PDB entry 7YXN | X-ray diffraction, 2.46 A resolution | chains A and R

# Chain A
Molecule: Ancestral Glucocorticoid Receptor2
UniProt: A0A1X8XLE9 (A0A1X8XLE9_9ZZZZ); residues 530-776 here correspond to UniProt positions 2-248 (UniProt number = residue number - 528)
Amino-acid sequence (250 residues; each row starts with the number of its first residue):
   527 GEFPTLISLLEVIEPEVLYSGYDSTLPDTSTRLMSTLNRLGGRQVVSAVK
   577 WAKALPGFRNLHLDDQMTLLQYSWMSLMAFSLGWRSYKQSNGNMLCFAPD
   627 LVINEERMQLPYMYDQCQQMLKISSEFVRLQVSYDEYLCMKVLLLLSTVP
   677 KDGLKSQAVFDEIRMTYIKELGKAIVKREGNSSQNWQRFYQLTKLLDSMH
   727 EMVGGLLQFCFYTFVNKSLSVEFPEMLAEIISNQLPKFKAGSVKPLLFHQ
Not modelled in the structure: 705-710, 776
Construct notes: expression tag (527-529)
Ligand contacts: dexamethasone (DEX): Met-560, Leu-563, Asn-564, Leu-566, Gly-567, Gln-570, Trp-600, Met-601, Met-604, Ala-605, Leu-608, Arg-611, Phe-623, Gln-642, Met-646, Leu-732, Phe-735, Cys-736, Thr-739, Val-747, Phe-749, Leu-753
Reported in the primary citation:
  - self-association interface (contacts with another copy of this molecule); pairs are residue here / residue on that copy: Asp-549/Arg-690 (salt bridge), Ser-550/Phe-774 (hydrogen bond), Tyr-545, Tyr-638, Trp-712, Phe-715, Phe-735, Tyr-738
  - disease-associated variants - D641V: decreased signaling in response to dexamethasone

# Chain R
Molecule: SHP NR Box 1 Peptide
UniProt: Q15466 (NR0B2_HUMAN); residue numbers follow UniProt; this construct covers 17-27
Amino-acid sequence (11 residues; row label = number of the first residue in the row):
    17 RPAILYALLSS

# Chain A / chain R interface
Pairs across the interface (22; chain A residue first):
  Val-575(A) with Leu-21(R), hydrophobic; Leu-24(R), hydrophobic; Leu-25(R), hydrophobic
  Lys-579(A) with Leu-24(R); Leu-25(R); Ser-27(R)
  Leu-589(A) with Leu-25(R), hydrophobic; Ser-26(R)
  Asp-590(A) with Arg-17(R), salt bridge
  Gln-592(A) with Leu-25(R)
  Met-593(A) with Pro-18(R); Leu-21(R), hydrophobic; Tyr-22(R); Leu-25(R)
  Leu-596(A) with Leu-25(R), hydrophobic
  Gln-597(A) with Leu-21(R)
  Met-752(A) with Ile-20(R)
  Glu-755(A) with Pro-18(R); Ala-19(R); Ile-20(R), hydrogen bond (side chain-backbone)
  Asn-759(A) with Arg-17(R); Pro-18(R)
Also at the interface, not in a pair above, chain A (13 interface residues in all): Glu-751, Ile-756

# Summary
13 residues of chain A face 10 of chain R across their interface, with 1 hydrogen bond and 1 salt bridge.
Among the polar pairs are Asp-590(A)/Arg-17(R) and Glu-755(A)/Ile-20(R). Chain A binds dexamethasone. From the
paper: D641V of chain A reduces signaling in response to dexamethasone; a self-association interface involving
Tyr-545(A), Asp-549(A) and Ser-550(A) among others.
Chain A is Ancestral Glucocorticoid Receptor2 and chain R is SHP NR Box 1 Peptide; the structure, Crystal
structure of WT AncGR2-LBD bound to dexamethasone and SHP coregulator fragment, was determined by X-ray
diffraction, deposited together with 7YXC, 7YXD, 7YXO, 7YXP and 7YXR.
